PDB entry 6CGA | X-ray diffraction, 3.50 A resolution | chains A and C of the 4 polymer chains in the assembly

[Chain A (and C)]
Molecule: Ubiquitin carboxyl-terminal hydrolase calypso
Source organism: Drosophila melanogaster
Notes: EC 3.4.19.12; chain C of this document is another copy of the same molecule, construct and numbering; everything in this record applies to it too
UniProt: Q7K5N4 (CALYP_DROME); residue numbers follow UniProt; this construct covers 43-404
Chain sequence (365 residues; row label = number of the first residue in the row):
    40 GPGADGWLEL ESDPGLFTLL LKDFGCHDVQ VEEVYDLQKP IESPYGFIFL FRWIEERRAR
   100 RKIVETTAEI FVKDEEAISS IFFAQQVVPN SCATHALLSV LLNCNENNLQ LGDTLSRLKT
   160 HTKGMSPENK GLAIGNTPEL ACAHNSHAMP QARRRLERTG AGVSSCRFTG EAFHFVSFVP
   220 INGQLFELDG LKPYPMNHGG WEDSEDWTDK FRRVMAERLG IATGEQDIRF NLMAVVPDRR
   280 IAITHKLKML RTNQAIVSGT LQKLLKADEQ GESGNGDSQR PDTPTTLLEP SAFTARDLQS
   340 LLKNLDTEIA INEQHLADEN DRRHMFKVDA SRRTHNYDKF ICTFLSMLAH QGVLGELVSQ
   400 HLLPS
Not modelled in the structure: 40-43, 100-108, 195-210, 258-263, 304-334, 399-404 (chain C: 40-45, 94-109, 113-115, 195-209, 244-245, 260-265, 305-332, 400-404)
Construct notes: expression tag (40-42)
UniProt features mapped onto this chain:
  - active site: C131 (Nucleophile), H213 (Proton donor)
  - site: Q125 (Transition state stabilizer), D228 (Important for enzyme activity)
From the paper describing this entry:
  - self-association interface (contacts with another copy of this molecule); pairs are residue here / residue on that copy: M288-L340 (hydrophobic contact), M288, L340, L340
  - mutagenesis - L340A: unchanged catalytic activity
  - mutagenesis - L340A: decreased catalytic activity on H2AK119Ub
  - mutagenesis - M288R, N292R: decreased catalytic activity
  - mutagenesis - L340A: decreased binding to nucleosomes

[Chain A / chain C interface]
Contacting residue pairs - 7 pairs, chain A then chain C:
  M288(A) with S339(C); L340(C), hydrophobic
  T291(A) with L340(C)
  N292(A) with N292(C); L340(C)
  L340(A) with M288(C); N292(C)
Other interface residues (no listed pair), chain C (6 interface residues in all): T291, L337
The authors on this interface:
  - hot spots on chain A (mutagenesis) - N292R (60 kDa), L340A (60 kDa): abolished binding to another copy of this molecule
  - hot spots on chain A (mutagenesis) - M288R (76 kDa): decreased binding to another copy of this molecule

[Overview]
4 residues of chain A and 6 residues of chain C are in contact. From UniProt: active-site residues C131(A) and
H213(A) on chain A. From the paper: M288R and N292R of chain A reduce catalytic activity; a self-association
interface involving M288(A) and L340(A).
Chain A and chain C are both Ubiquitin carboxyl-terminal hydrolase calypso (Drosophila melanogaster); the
structure, Structure of the PR-DUB complex, was determined by X-ray diffraction.
